Entry 8Y9Y (electron microscopy, 3.29 A resolution); this record covers chains A and Y of the 4 polymer chains in the assembly.

[Chain A]
Name: Protein translocase subunit SecA
Source organism: Bacillus subtilis subsp. subtilis str. 168
Notes: EC 7.4.2.8
Reference sequence: P28366 (SECA_BACSU); residues 1-778 here = UniProt positions 1-778
Amino-acid sequence (778 residues; row label = number of the first residue in the row):
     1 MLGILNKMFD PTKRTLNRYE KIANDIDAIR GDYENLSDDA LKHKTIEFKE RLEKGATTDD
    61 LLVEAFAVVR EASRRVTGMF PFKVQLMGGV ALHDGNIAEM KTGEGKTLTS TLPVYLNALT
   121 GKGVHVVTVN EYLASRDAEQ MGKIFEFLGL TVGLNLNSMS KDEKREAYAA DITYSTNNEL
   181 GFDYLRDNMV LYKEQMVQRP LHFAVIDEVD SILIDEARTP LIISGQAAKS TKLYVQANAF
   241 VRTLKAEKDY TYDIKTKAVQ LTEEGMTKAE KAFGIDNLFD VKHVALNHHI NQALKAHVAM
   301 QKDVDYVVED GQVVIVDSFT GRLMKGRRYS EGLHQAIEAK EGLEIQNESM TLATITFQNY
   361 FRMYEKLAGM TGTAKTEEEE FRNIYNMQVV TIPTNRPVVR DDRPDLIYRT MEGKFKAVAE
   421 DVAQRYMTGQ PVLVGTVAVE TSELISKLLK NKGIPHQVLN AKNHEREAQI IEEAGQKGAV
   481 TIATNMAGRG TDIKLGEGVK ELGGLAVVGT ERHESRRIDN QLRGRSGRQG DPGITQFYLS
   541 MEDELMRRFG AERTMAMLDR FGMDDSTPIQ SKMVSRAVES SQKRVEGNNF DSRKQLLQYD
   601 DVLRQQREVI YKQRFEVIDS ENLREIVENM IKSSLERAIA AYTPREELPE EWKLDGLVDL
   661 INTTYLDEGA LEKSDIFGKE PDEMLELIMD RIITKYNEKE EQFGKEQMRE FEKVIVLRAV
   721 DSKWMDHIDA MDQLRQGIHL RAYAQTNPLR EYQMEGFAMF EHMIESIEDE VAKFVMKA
Unresolved in the structure: 1-13
Bound ions: Mg2+ near Glu208 (its only coordinating residue here)
Ligand contacts: ADP / beryllium trifluoride: Met79, Phe80, Pro81, Phe82, Gln85, Lys101, Thr102, Gly103, Glu104, Gly105, Lys106, Thr107, Leu108, Arg136, Asp207, Glu208, Arg489, Gly490, Asp492, Lys494, Arg525, Arg528, Gln529
Swiss-Prot annotation at these positions:
  - binding site (ATP): Met79, Phe80, Gln85, Gly103 to Thr107, Asp492
  - mutagenesis: Lys101 (K101N: Can restore growth of E.coli secA mutants), Lys106 (K106N: Loss of activity. Cannot complement E.coli secA mutants), Gly587 (G587C: Forms position 587-750 dimers upon oxidation in vitro; when associated with C-750. Does not form position 587-587 dimers (homodimers)), Asn588 (N588C: Forms position 588-588 dimers upon oxidation in vitro (homodimers)), Arg750 (R750C: Forms position 587-750 dimers upon oxidation in vitro; when associated with C-587. Also forms position 750-750 dimers (homodimers))

[Chain Y]
Name: Protein translocase subunit SecY
Source organism: Geobacillus thermodenitrificans NG80-2
Reference sequence: A4IJK8 (A4IJK8_GEOTN); residues 1-430 here = UniProt positions 1-430
Amino-acid sequence (430 residues; row label = number of the first residue in the row):
     1 MFRTISNFMR VSDIRNKIIF TLLMLIVFRI GTFIPVPSVN TDVLKLQDQL NAFGVLNIFC
    61 GGALQNFSIF AMGVMPYITA SIIVQLLQMD VVPKFAEWSK QGEMGRRKLA QFTRYFTIVL
   121 GFIQALGMSY GFNNLAGGML IQNPGIGTYL LIAVVLTAGT AFLMWLGEQI TAKGVGNGIS
   181 IIIFAGIVSG IPTILNQIYA QTFENVGEDL TLNIVRLLLV ALAVVAVIVG VIYIQQAFRK
   241 IPIQYAKRLE GRNPVGGHST HLPLKVNPAG VIPVIFAVSF LIAPPTIASF FGTNDVTLWI
   301 RRTFDYTHPV GMTIYVVLII AFTYFYAFVQ VNPEQMADNL KKQGGYIPGI RPGKNTQEYV
   361 TRILYRLTLV GSLFLAFIAV LPVFFVNFAN LPPSAQIGGT SLLIVVGVAL ETMKQLESQL
   421 VKRHYRGFIK
Unresolved in the structure: 1, 49-59, 203-211
Construct notes: engineered mutation Cys60 (Gly in A4IJK8), Thr202 (Gln in A4IJK8), Thr211 (Phe in A4IJK8), Asn213 (Arg in A4IJK8)

[Interface between chain A and chain Y]
Pairs across the interface (85):
  Gln260(A) - Lys341(Y)  hydrogen bond (side chain-backbone)
  Gln260(A) - Lys342(Y)  hydrogen bond (side chain-backbone)
  Leu261(A) - Lys341(Y)  hydrogen bond (backbone-side chain)
  Glu263(A) - Arg351(Y)  salt bridge
  Met266(A) - Lys341(Y)
  Met266(A) - Arg351(Y)
  Met266(A) - Pro352(Y)
  Thr267(A) - Arg351(Y)
  Glu270(A) - Arg351(Y)  salt bridge
  Asn277(A) - Gly349(Y)  hydrogen bond (side chain-backbone)
  Phe279(A) - Tyr346(Y)  hydrophobic
  Phe279(A) - Pro348(Y)
  Phe279(A) - Gly349(Y)  hydrogen bond (backbone-backbone)
  Phe279(A) - Pro352(Y)
  Asp280(A) - Tyr346(Y)
  Val281(A) - Pro348(Y)  hydrophobic
  Val284(A) - Gln244(Y)
  Asn287(A) - Ala246(Y)
  Asn287(A) - Tyr346(Y)
  His288(A) - Ala246(Y)
  His288(A) - Arg248(Y)
  His288(A) - Leu249(Y)
  Asn291(A) - Ala246(Y)
  Gln292(A) - Lys247(Y)
  Glu331(A) - Lys247(Y)
  Glu331(A) - Arg248(Y)
  Glu348(A) - Leu249(Y)
  Asp591(A) - Glu103(Y)
  Gln605(A) - Lys422(Y)
  Gln605(A) - Tyr425(Y)
  Gln606(A) - Tyr425(Y)  hydrogen bond
  Val609(A) - Tyr425(Y)  hydrophobic
  Val609(A) - Gly427(Y)
  Gln613(A) - Arg426(Y)
  Gln613(A) - Gly427(Y)
  Gln613(A) - Phe428(Y)  hydrogen bond (side chain-backbone)
  Gln613(A) - Ile429(Y)
  Glu616(A) - Ile429(Y)
  Val617(A) - Ile429(Y)  hydrophobic
  Ile626(A) - Ile429(Y)  hydrophobic
  Met630(A) - Phe428(Y)  hydrophobic
  Val720(A) - Phe428(Y)  hydrophobic
  Asp726(A) - Asn253(Y)
  Asp729(A) - Arg248(Y)  salt bridge
  Asp729(A) - Asn253(Y)  hydrogen bond
  Asp732(A) - Arg248(Y)  salt bridge
  Gln733(A) - Arg248(Y)
  Gln733(A) - Glu250(Y)
  Gln733(A) - Thr260(Y)
  Gln736(A) - Tyr245(Y)
  Gln736(A) - Lys247(Y)
  Gln736(A) - Arg248(Y)
  Gly737(A) - Thr260(Y)
  His739(A) - Tyr245(Y)
  His739(A) - Gln343(Y)  hydrogen bond
  Leu740(A) - Ile243(Y)  hydrophobic
  Leu740(A) - Tyr245(Y)
  Leu740(A) - His261(Y)
  Leu740(A) - Pro263(Y)
  Leu740(A) - Leu340(Y)  hydrophobic
  Arg741(A) - His261(Y)
  Arg741(A) - Pro263(Y)
  Tyr743(A) - Pro263(Y)
  Tyr743(A) - Met336(Y)
  Ala744(A) - Phe238(Y)  hydrophobic
  Ala744(A) - Pro263(Y)  hydrogen bond (backbone-backbone)
  Ala744(A) - Lys265(Y)
  Gln745(A) - Lys265(Y)
  Gln745(A) - Pro268(Y)  hydrogen bond (side chain-backbone)
  Arg750(A) - Lys414(Y)
  Arg750(A) - Ser418(Y)
  Gln753(A) - Ser418(Y)
  Met754(A) - Val421(Y)  hydrophobic
  Glu755(A) - His258(Y)  salt bridge
  Phe757(A) - Val421(Y)
  Phe757(A) - His424(Y)
  Phe757(A) - Tyr425(Y)  hydrophobic
  Met759(A) - His258(Y)
  Phe760(A) - Tyr425(Y)  hydrophobic
  Glu761(A) - Arg426(Y)  salt bridge
  Ile764(A) - Arg426(Y)
  Ile764(A) - Gly427(Y)
  Ile764(A) - Phe428(Y)
  Glu768(A) - Arg426(Y)  salt bridge
  Glu768(A) - Phe428(Y)
Interface residues without a listed pair, chain A (61 interface residues in all): Ala258, His283, Lys583, Arg584, Gly587, Asn588, Val602, Arg614, Asn629, Arg637, Val716, Gly756
Interface residues without a listed pair, chain Y (50 interface residues in all): Gln101, Met104, Ser259, Leu262, Gln330, Val331, Gln335, Asn339, Ile347, Ile350, Asn355, Gln415, Glu417

[In short]
61 residues of chain A face 50 of chain Y across their interface, with 11 hydrogen bonds and 7 salt bridges.
Polar pairs include Glu263(A)-Arg351(Y), Glu270(A)-Arg351(Y) and Asp729(A)-Arg248(Y). Bound to chain A: ADP /
beryllium trifluoride.
Chain A is Protein translocase subunit SecA (Bacillus subtilis subsp. subtilis str. 168) and chain Y is
Protein translocase subunit SecY (Geobacillus thermodenitrificans NG80-2); the structure, Structure of the
SecA-SecY complex with the substrate FtsQ-LacY(+1C), was determined by electron microscopy together with 8Y9Z,
8YA0, 8YA2, 8YA3 and 8YAS from the same study.
